6WHW - chains B and D of the 4 polymer chains in the assembly; structure by electron microscopy, 4.09 A resolution (low resolution: residue-level contacts below are approximate; hydrogen-bond / salt-bridge calls are withheld).

== Chain B (and D) ==
Molecule: Ionotropic glutamate receptor , NMDA receptor GluN2B
From: Rattus norvegicus
Notes: chain D of this document is another copy of the same molecule, construct and numbering; everything in this record applies to it too
Sequence (883 residues; row label = number of the first residue in the row; numbers below 1 keep their minus sign (Met-30 is residue -30)):
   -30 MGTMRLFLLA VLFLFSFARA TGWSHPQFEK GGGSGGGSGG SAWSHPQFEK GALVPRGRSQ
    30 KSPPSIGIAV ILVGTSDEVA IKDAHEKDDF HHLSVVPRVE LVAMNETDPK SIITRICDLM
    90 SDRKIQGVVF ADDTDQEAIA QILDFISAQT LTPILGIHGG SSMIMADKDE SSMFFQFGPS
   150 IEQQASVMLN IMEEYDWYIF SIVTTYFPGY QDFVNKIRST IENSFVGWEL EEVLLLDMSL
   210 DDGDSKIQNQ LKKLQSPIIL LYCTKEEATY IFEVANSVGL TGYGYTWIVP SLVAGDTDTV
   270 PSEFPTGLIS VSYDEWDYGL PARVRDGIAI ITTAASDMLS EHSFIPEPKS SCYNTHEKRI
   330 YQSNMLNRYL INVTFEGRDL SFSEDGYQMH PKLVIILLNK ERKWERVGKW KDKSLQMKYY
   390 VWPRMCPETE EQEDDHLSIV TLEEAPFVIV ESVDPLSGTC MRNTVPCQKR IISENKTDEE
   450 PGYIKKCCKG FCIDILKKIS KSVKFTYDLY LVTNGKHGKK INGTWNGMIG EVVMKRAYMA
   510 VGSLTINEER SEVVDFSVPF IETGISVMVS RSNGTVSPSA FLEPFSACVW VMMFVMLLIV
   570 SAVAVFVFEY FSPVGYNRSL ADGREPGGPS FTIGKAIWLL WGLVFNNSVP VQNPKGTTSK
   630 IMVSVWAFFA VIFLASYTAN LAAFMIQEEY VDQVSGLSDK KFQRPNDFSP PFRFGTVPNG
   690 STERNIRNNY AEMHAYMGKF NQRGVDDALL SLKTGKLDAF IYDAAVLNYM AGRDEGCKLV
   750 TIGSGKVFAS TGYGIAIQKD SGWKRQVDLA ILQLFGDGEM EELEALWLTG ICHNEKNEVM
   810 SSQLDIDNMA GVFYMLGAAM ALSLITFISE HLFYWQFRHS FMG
Not modelled in the structure: -30 to 33, 395-402, 581-599, 846-852
Cystine bridges: Cys86-Cys321, Cys429-Cys456, Cys436-Cys457
Glycans and other covalent adducts: N-acetylglucosamine (NAG) linked to Asn542
Residues lining bound ligands: QGP ((2S)-2-amino-3-[2',4'-dichloro-4-hydroxy-5-(phosphonomethyl)biphenyl-3-yl]propanoic acid): Glu413, Ala414, Pro415, His486, Ser512, Leu513, Thr514, Arg519, Gly689, Ser690, Thr691, Tyr731, Asp732, Val735, Tyr762
From the paper describing this entry:
  - conformationally variable residues: Gln662

== Interface between chain B and chain D ==
Contacting residue pairs (14; chain B residue first):
  Gln217(B) - Asn245(D)
  Gln217(B) - Ser246(D)
  Lys221(B) - Asn245(D)
  Lys221(B) - Gly248(D)
  Lys221(B) - Thr250(D)
  Asn245(B) - Gln217(D)
  Ser246(B) - Gln217(D)
  Ser246(B) - Ser246(D)
  Ser246(B) - Val247(D)
  Val247(B) - Ser246(D)
  Val247(B) - Val247(D)
  Gly248(B) - Lys221(D)
  Thr250(B) - Lys221(D)
  Asn616(B) - Asn616(D)
Interface residues without a listed pair, chain B (10 interface residues in all): Leu249, Gly251
Interface residues without a listed pair, chain D (10 interface residues in all): Leu249, Gly251

== In short ==
Chain B and chain D each contribute 10 residues to their interface. Ligands of chain B: compound QGP.
N-acetylglucosamine is covalently linked to Asn542(B). The paper reports conformational variability at
Gln662(B).
Chain B and chain D are both Ionotropic glutamate receptor , NMDA receptor GluN2B (Rattus norvegicus); the
structure, GluN1b-GluN2B NMDA receptor in complex with GluN2B antagonist SDZ 220-040, class 1, was determined
by electron microscopy, deposited together with 6USU, 6USV, 6WHR, 6WHS, 6WHT, 6WHU and 5 further entries.
